PDB entry 6JPF | electron microscopy, 3.52 A resolution | chains A and B

[Chain A (and B)]
Molecule: Protein OSCA1
Organism: Arabidopsis thaliana
Notes: chain B of this document is another copy of the same molecule, construct and numbering; everything in this record applies to it too
UniProt: Q9XEA1 (CSCL5_ARATH); residues 1-772 here = UniProt positions 1-772
Amino-acid sequence (772 residues; each row starts with the number of its first residue):
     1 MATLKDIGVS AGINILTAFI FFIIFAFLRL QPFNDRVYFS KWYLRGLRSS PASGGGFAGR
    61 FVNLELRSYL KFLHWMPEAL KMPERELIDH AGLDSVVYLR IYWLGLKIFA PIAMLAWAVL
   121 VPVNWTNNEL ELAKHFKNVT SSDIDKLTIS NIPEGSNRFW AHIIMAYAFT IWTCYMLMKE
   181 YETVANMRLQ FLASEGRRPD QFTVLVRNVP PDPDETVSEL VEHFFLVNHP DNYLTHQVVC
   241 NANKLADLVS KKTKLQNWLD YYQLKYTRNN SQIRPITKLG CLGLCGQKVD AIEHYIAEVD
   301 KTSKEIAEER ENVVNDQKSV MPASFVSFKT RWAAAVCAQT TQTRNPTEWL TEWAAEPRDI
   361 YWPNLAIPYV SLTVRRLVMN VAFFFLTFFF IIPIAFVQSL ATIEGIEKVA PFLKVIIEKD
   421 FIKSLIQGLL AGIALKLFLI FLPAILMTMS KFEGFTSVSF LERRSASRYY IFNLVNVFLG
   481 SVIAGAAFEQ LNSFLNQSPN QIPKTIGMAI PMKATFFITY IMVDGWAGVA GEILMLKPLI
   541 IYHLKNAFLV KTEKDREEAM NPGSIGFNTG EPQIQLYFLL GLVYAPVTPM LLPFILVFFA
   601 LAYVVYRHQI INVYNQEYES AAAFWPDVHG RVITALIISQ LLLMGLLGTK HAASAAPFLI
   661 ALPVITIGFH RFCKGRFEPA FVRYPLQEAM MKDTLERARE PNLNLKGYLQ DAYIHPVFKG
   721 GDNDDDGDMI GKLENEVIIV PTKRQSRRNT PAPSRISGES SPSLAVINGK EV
Not modelled in the structure: 1-3, 51-69, 125-155, 276-290, 403-421, 492-503, 549-556, 718-772
Curated features (UniProtKB/Swiss-Prot):
  - region (Cytoplasmic region required for homodimerization): Gln339 to Arg344, Leu686 to Glu688
  - glycosylation: Asn138 (N-linked (GlcNAc) asparagine)
  - mutagenesis: Gly59 (G59R: In osca1-1; defect in the perception of hyperosmolarity; when associated with D-507), Asn124 (N124Q: No effect on the molecular weight of OSCA1 when overexpressed in a heterologous system), Asn138 (N138Q: Decreases the molecular weight of OSCA1 when overexpressed in a heterologous system), Gln339 (Q339A: Slightly prevents the formation of homodimer), Thr340 (T340A: Prevents the formation of homodimer), Gly507 (G507D: In osca1-1; defect in the perception of hyperosmolarity; when associated with R-59), Phe516 (F516A: Induces a thinner transmembrane tickness. The channel is non-conducting in the native lipid environment, but can be directly activated by lyso-phosphatidylcholine (Lyso-PC) with reduced ...), Glu688 (E688A: Prevents the formation of homodimer)

[Chain A / chain B interface]
Residue-residue contacts (51):
  Leu189(A) with Arg344(B)
  Phe224(A) with Gln687(B)
  Val227(A) with Met690(B)
  Asn228(A) with Trp332(B), hydrogen bond (backbone-side chain); Gln687(B); Met690(B)
  His229(A) with Trp332(B); Leu686(B)
  Pro230(A) with Met690(B)
  Trp332(A) with Asn228(B), hydrogen bond (side chain-backbone); His229(B)
  Val336(A) with Val336(B), hydrophobic; Leu686(B), hydrophobic
  Gln339(A) with Thr340(B)
  Thr340(A) with Gln339(B); Leu686(B)
  Thr341(A) with Arg683(B); Pro685(B); Leu686(B), hydrogen bond (backbone-backbone)
  Gln342(A) with Pro685(B); Leu686(B), hydrogen bond (backbone-backbone); Gln687(B), hydrogen bond (backbone-backbone)
  Thr343(A) with Pro685(B); Gln687(B), hydrogen bond
  Arg344(A) with Leu189(B); Glu688(B), salt bridge
  Asn345(A) with Arg676(B)
  Pro346(A) with Gly675(B); Arg676(B); Pro679(B), hydrophobic
  Gly675(A) with Pro346(B)
  Arg676(A) with Asn345(B); Pro346(B)
  Pro679(A) with Pro346(B), hydrophobic
  Arg683(A) with Thr341(B)
  Pro685(A) with Thr341(B); Gln342(B); Thr343(B)
  Leu686(A) with His229(B); Val336(B), hydrophobic; Thr340(B); Thr341(B), hydrogen bond (backbone-backbone); Gln342(B), hydrogen bond (backbone-backbone)
  Gln687(A) with Phe224(B); Asn228(B); Gln342(B), hydrogen bond (backbone-backbone); Thr343(B), hydrogen bond
  Glu688(A) with Arg344(B), salt bridge
  Met690(A) with Val227(B); Asn228(B); Pro230(B)
Other interface residues (no listed pair), chain A (30 interface residues in all): Asn186, Gln190, Asn232, Thr347, Phe677
Other interface residues (no listed pair), chain B (30 interface residues in all): Asn186, Gln190, Asn232, Thr347, Phe677

[Overview]
Chain A and chain B each contribute 30 residues to their interface; the contacts include 10 hydrogen bonds and
2 salt bridges. Polar pairs include Arg344(A)-Glu688(B), Asn228(A)-Trp332(B) and Thr343(A)-Gln687(B). UniProt
lists 8 mutagenesis sites on chain A.
Chain A and chain B are both Protein OSCA1 (Arabidopsis thaliana); the structure, Structure of atOSCA1.1
channel at 3.52A, was determined by electron microscopy (same publication as 5Z1F).
